Entry 6IID (X-ray diffraction, 2.99 A resolution); this record covers chains A and B of the 6 polymer chains in the assembly.

# Chain A (and B)
Protein: Nuclease EXOG, mitochondrial
Source organism: Homo sapiens
Notes: EC 3.1.30.-; chain B of this document is another copy of the same molecule, construct and numbering; everything in this record applies to it too
UniProt: Q9Y2C4 (EXOG_HUMAN); numbering as in UniProt (aligned over 42-368)
Chain sequence (348 residues; each row starts with the number of its first residue):
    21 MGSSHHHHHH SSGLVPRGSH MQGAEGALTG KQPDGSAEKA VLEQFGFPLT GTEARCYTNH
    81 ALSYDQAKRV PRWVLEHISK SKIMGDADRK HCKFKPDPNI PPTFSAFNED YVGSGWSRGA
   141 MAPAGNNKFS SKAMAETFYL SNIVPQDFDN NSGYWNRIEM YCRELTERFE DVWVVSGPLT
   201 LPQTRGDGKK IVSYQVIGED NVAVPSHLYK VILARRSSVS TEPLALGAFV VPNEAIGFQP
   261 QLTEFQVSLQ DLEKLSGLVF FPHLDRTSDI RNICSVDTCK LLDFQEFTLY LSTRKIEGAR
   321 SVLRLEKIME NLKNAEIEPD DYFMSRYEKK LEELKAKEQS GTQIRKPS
Disordered / not traced: 21-57, 354-368 (chain B: 21-57, 319-324, 354-368)
Sequence notes: expression tag (21-41); engineered mutation A140 (His in Q9Y2C4)
Disulfides: C294-C299
Metal / ion sites: Mg2+: N171 (shared with 2 residues of chain E)
What the authors report for this chain:
  - binding site for the 12-nt DNA/RNA hybrid strand: K148, F168, N171, N176, R314
  - Mg2+ coordination: N171
  - catalytic residues: N171
  - conformationally variable residues: N171
  - specificity-determining residues: N171, N176
  - mutagenesis - N176A (20-fold): increased catalytic activity
  - mutagenesis - H140A/F168A (Kd 3.15 uM): decreased binding to R2-DNA/RNA
  - mutagenesis - F168A, C299A: unchanged catalytic activity
  - mutagenesis - H140A: abolished catalytic activity (proposed by the authors, not directly observed)

# How chain A and chain B interact
Residue-residue contacts - 110 pairs, chain A then chain B:
  E58(A) - T78(B)
  K59(A) - C76(B)
  V61(A) - H97(B)
  V61(A) - W193(B)  hydrogen bond (backbone-side chain)
  L62(A) - H80(B)
  L62(A) - L95(B)  hydrophobic
  L62(A) - E96(B)
  L62(A) - H97(B)
  L62(A) - W193(B)
  F65(A) - W193(B)  hydrophobic
  F65(A) - L233(B)  hydrophobic
  F65(A) - F281(B)
  F65(A) - P282(B)
  F65(A) - H283(B)  hydrogen bond (backbone-backbone)
  G66(A) - H283(B)  hydrogen bond (backbone-side chain)
  F67(A) - C76(B)  hydrophobic
  F67(A) - A81(B)  hydrophobic
  F67(A) - W93(B)  hydrophobic
  F67(A) - P282(B)
  P68(A) - W93(B)  hydrogen bond (backbone-side chain)
  P68(A) - V195(B)  hydrophobic
  P68(A) - V279(B)
  L69(A) - L278(B)
  L69(A) - V279(B)  hydrogen bond (backbone-backbone)
  L69(A) - P282(B)  hydrophobic
  T70(A) - T72(B)  hydrogen bond
  T70(A) - S83(B)
  T70(A) - W93(B)
  T70(A) - L278(B)
  T72(A) - T72(B)  hydrogen bond
  A74(A) - F67(B)  hydrophobic
  C76(A) - K59(B)
  C76(A) - F67(B)  hydrophobic
  N79(A) - L62(B)
  H80(A) - L62(B)
  A81(A) - L62(B)
  S83(A) - T70(B)
  Q86(A) - G277(B)  hydrogen bond (side chain-backbone)
  A87(A) - S276(B)
  A87(A) - G277(B)
  R89(A) - K274(B)  hydrogen bond (side chain-backbone)
  R92(A) - R92(B)
  W93(A) - F67(B)  hydrophobic
  W93(A) - P68(B)  hydrogen bond (side chain-backbone)
  W93(A) - T70(B)
  L95(A) - L62(B)
  L95(A) - G66(B)
  L95(A) - F67(B)  hydrophobic
  E96(A) - L62(B)
  H97(A) - V61(B)
  H97(A) - L62(B)
  T123(A) - Q270(B)
  T123(A) - K274(B)
  F124(A) - E273(B)
  F124(A) - K274(B)
  F124(A) - G277(B)
  F124(A) - L278(B)
  F124(A) - V279(B)  hydrophobic
  W193(A) - V61(B)  hydrogen bond (side chain-backbone)
  W193(A) - L62(B)
  W193(A) - Q64(B)
  W193(A) - F65(B)  hydrophobic
  V195(A) - P68(B)  hydrophobic
  P202(A) - V216(B)  hydrophobic
  P202(A) - N221(B)
  K209(A) - Q215(B)  hydrogen bond
  K210(A) - Q215(B)
  K210(A) - V216(B)  hydrogen bond (backbone-backbone)
  K210(A) - G218(B)  hydrogen bond (side chain-backbone)
  K210(A) - N221(B)  hydrogen bond
  I211(A) - S213(B)
  I211(A) - Y214(B)
  V212(A) - V212(B)
  V212(A) - S213(B)
  V212(A) - Y214(B)  hydrogen bond (backbone-backbone)
  V212(A) - V216(B)  hydrophobic
  S213(A) - I211(B)
  S213(A) - V212(B)
  S213(A) - S213(B)  hydrogen bond
  Y214(A) - I211(B)
  Y214(A) - V212(B)  hydrogen bond (backbone-backbone)
  Q215(A) - K210(B)
  Q215(A) - I211(B)
  V216(A) - K210(B)  hydrogen bond (backbone-backbone)
  V216(A) - V212(B)  hydrophobic
  G218(A) - K210(B)  hydrogen bond (backbone-side chain)
  N221(A) - P202(B)
  N221(A) - K210(B)  hydrogen bond
  R235(A) - Q64(B)
  L244(A) - F65(B)  hydrophobic
  E273(A) - F124(B)
  K274(A) - R89(B)  hydrogen bond (backbone-side chain)
  K274(A) - T123(B)  hydrogen bond (side chain-backbone)
  K274(A) - F124(B)
  S276(A) - A87(B)
  G277(A) - Q86(B)  hydrogen bond (backbone-side chain)
  G277(A) - A87(B)
  G277(A) - F124(B)
  L278(A) - L69(B)
  L278(A) - F124(B)
  V279(A) - P68(B)
  V279(A) - L69(B)  hydrogen bond (backbone-backbone)
  V279(A) - F124(B)  hydrophobic
  F281(A) - F65(B)
  P282(A) - F65(B)
  P282(A) - F67(B)
  P282(A) - L69(B)  hydrophobic
  H283(A) - Q64(B)
  H283(A) - F65(B)
  H283(A) - G66(B)
Interface residues without a listed pair, chain A (60 interface residues in all): E63, Q64, Y77, T78, K88, I217, L233, F280, L284
Interface residues without a listed pair, chain B (62 interface residues in all): E58, A74, Y77, N79, K88, P122, T200, K209, E219, L244, L275, F280, L284

# Summary
60 residues of chain A face 62 of chain B across their interface, with 25 hydrogen bonds. Polar contacts
include V61(A)-W193(B), G66(A)-H283(B) and P68(A)-W93(B). The paper reports the catalytic residue N171(A);
N176A of chain A increases catalytic activity; 5 substitutions were tested in all.
Chain A and chain B are both Nuclease EXOG, mitochondrial (Homo sapiens); the structure, Human EXOG-H140A in
complex with RNA-DNA chimeric duplex, was determined by X-ray diffraction, deposited together with 5ZKI and
5ZKJ.
